Entry 8BOB (electron microscopy, 2.94 A resolution); this record covers chains A and D of the 4 polymer chains in the assembly.

== Chain A ==
Protein: Protein MalY
Source organism: Escherichia coli K-12
Notes: EC 4.4.1.13
Reference sequence: P23256 (MALY_ECOLI); numbering as in UniProt (aligned over 1-390)
Chain sequence (390 residues; each row starts with the number of its first residue):
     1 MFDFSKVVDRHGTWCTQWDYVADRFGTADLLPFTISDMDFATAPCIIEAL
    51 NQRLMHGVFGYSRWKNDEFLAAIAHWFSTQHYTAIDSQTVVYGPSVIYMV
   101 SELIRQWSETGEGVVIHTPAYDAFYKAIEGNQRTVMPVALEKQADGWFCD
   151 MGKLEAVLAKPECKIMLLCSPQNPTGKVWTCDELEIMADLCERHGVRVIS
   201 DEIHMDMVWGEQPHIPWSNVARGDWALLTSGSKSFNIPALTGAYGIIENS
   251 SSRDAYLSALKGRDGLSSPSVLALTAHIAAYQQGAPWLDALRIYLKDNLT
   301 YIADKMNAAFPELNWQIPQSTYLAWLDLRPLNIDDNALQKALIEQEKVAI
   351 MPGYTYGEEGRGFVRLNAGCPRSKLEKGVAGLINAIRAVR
Ligand contacts: pyridoxal phosphate (PLP): Ser95, Val96, Ile97, Tyr121, Phe124, Cys169, Asn173, Asp201, Ile203, His204, Lys233, Pro238
Swiss-Prot annotation at these positions:
  - modified residue: Lys233 (N6-(pyridoxal phosphate)lysine)
  - mutagenesis: Lys233 (K233I: Loss of enzymatic activity; but no loss of repression function)

== Chain D ==
Protein: HTH-type transcriptional regulator MalT
Source organism: Escherichia coli
Reference sequence: B1X764 (MALT_ECODH); residue numbers follow UniProt; this construct covers 1-399
Chain sequence (420 residues; numbered 1 to 417 plus 8 insertion-coded residues; 5 numbers in that range are skipped by the numbering (no residue carries them; nothing is unmodelled there); the number before each row is that of its first residue; a row labelled like 399A-399H holds insertion residues (399A, then the next letters in order)):
     1 MLIPSKLSRPVRLDHTVVRERLLAKLSGANNFRLALITSPAGYGKTTLIS
    51 QWAAGKNDIGWYSLDEGDNQQERFASYLIAAVQQATNGHCAICETMAQKR
   101 QYASLTSLFAQLFIELAEWHSPLYLVIDDYHLITNPVIHESMRFFIRHQP
   151 ENLTLVVLSRNLPQLGIANLRVRDQLLEIGSQQLAFTHQEANEFFDCRLS
   201 SPIEAAESSRICDDVSGWATALQLIALSARQNTHSAHKSARRLAGINASH
   251 LSDYLVDEVLDNVDLATRHFLLKSAILRSMNDALITRVTGEENGQMRLEE
   301 IERQGLFLQRMDDTGEWFCYHPLFGNFLRQRCQWELAAELPEIHRAAAES
   351 WMAQGFPSEAIHHALAAGDALMLRDILLNHAWSLFNHSELSLLEESLKA
399A-399H LPWDSLLE
   405 NPAAAIAIAIIEV
Not modelled in the structure: 399A-399H
Differences from the reference sequence: conflict Asn192 (Lys in B1X764), Glu193 (Gln in B1X764); expression tag (407-417)
Ligand contacts: ADP (adenosine-5'-diphosphate): His15, Thr16, Val17, Ala41, Gly42, Tyr43, Gly44, Lys45, Thr46, Thr47, Gln51, Asp128, Asp129, Phe186, Phe194, Arg198, Ala219, Thr220, Gln223, Phe307, His321
Swiss-Prot annotation at these positions:
  - binding site (ATP): Ser39 to Thr46
Reported in the primary citation:
  - mutagenesis - E140A, N169A: unchanged binding to Protein MalY (chain A)
  - mutagenesis - R143A/R173A, S383R/N386R: decreased signaling
  - mutagenesis - S5L, S8A (8.5-fold), R9S, T16A (2.5-fold): increased signaling
  - mutagenesis - R12A: unchanged signaling
  - mutagenesis - R12A: unchanged binding to nucleotide
  - mutagenesis - R19A: decreased binding to nucleotide
  - mutagenesis - K6A, R19A: abolished binding to DNA
  - contacts within the chain: Arg19-Gly44
  - binding site for ADP: Gly44
  - mutagenesis - K6A, R19A: abolished signaling

== Chain A / chain D interface ==
Pairs across the interface - 23 pairs, chain A then chain D:
  Tyr82(A) with Leu162(D); Arg171(D)
  Ala84(A) with Leu162(D); Pro163(D); Gln164(D)
  Asp86(A) with Gln164(D)
  Cys181(A) with Asn169(D), hydrogen bond; Val172(D), hydrophobic
  Asp182(A) with Arg173(D), salt bridge
  Glu185(A) with Arg147(D), salt bridge; Asn169(D), hydrogen bond; Arg173(D), salt bridge
  Ile215(A) with Val172(D), hydrophobic
  Ser218(A) with Arg143(D)
  Asn219(A) with Arg143(D); Gly166(D); Ala168(D); Asn169(D)
  Ala221(A) with Arg143(D), hydrogen bond (backbone-side chain)
  Arg222(A) with Glu140(D); Arg147(D)
  Gly223(A) with Glu140(D)
  Glu248(A) with Pro136(D)
Interface residues without a listed pair, chain A (19 interface residues in all): His81, Thr83, Ile85, Glu192, Pro213, Val220
Interface residues without a listed pair, chain D (14 interface residues in all): Ile167
Interface features reported in the paper:
  - residue pairs: Ala84(A)-Pro163(D), Cys181(A)-Val172(D) (hydrophobic contact), Glu185(A)-Arg173(D) (salt bridge), Asn219(A)-Gly166(D), Asn219(A)-Ala168(D), Ala221(A)-Arg143(D) (backbone contact), Leu162(D)-Ala84(A)
  - hot spots on chain D (mutagenesis) - R143A, R173A: abolished binding to Protein MalY (chain A)

== Overview ==
The interface between chain A and chain D involves 19 residues on one side and 14 on the other; the contacts
include 3 hydrogen bonds and 3 salt bridges. Among the polar pairs are Asp182(A)-Arg173(D),
Glu185(A)-Arg147(D) and Glu185(A)-Arg173(D). The authors report contacts between Ala84(A) and Pro163(D),
Asn219(A) and Gly166(D) and Asn219(A) and Ala168(D) among others; a hydrophobic contact between Cys181(A) and
Val172(D); a salt bridge between Glu185(A) and Arg173(D). From the paper: a binding site for ADP at Gly44(D);
S5L, S8A and R9S of chain D, among others, increase signaling; 13 substitutions were tested in all.
Chain A is Protein MalY (Escherichia coli K-12) and chain D is HTH-type transcriptional regulator MalT
(Escherichia coli); the structure, Structural basis for negative regulation of the maltose system, was
determined by electron microscopy.
